8VKI - chains R and A of the 34 polymer chains in the assembly; structure by electron microscopy, 2.96 A resolution.

Chain R:
Name: 50S Ribosomal Protein L20
Source organism: Mycolicibacterium smegmatis MC2 155
UniProt: A0QYU6 (RL20_MYCS2); residue numbers follow UniProt; this construct covers 1-129
Sequence (129 residues; each row starts with the number of its first residue):
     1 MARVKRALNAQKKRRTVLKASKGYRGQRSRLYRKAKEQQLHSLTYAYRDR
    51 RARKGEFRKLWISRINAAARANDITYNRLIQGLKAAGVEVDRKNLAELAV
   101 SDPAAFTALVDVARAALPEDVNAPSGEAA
Unresolved in the structure: 1, 126-129

Chain A:
Molecule: 23S ribosomal RNA
Source organism: Mycolicibacterium smegmatis MC2 155
Sequence (3120 nucleotides; each row starts with the number of its first residue):
     1 UAAGUGUUUAAGGGCGCAUGGUGGAUGCCUUGGCACUGGGAGCCGAUGAA
    51 GGACGUAGGAGGCUGCGAUAAGCCUCGGGGAGCUGUCAACCGAGCGUUGA
   101 UCCGAGGAUGUCCGAAUGGGGAAACCCGGCACGAGUGAUGUCGUGUCACC
   151 AGGCGCUGAAUAUAUAGGCGUCUGGGGGGAACGCGGGGAAGUGAAACAUC
   201 UCAGUACCCGUAGGAAGAGAAAACAAAAUGUGAUUCCGUGAGUAGUGGCG
   251 AGCGAAAGCGGAGGAUGGCUAAACCGUAUGCAUGUGAUACCGGGUAGGGG
   301 UUGUGUGUGCGGGGUUGUGGGACCUAUCUUUCCGGCUCUACCUGGCUGGA
   351 GGGCAGUGAGAAAAUGUUGUGGUUAGCGGAAAUGGCUUGGGAUGGCCUGC
   401 CGUAGACGGUGAGAGCCCGGUACGUGAAAACCCGACGUCUGUCUUGAUGG
   451 UGUUCCCGAGUAGCAGCGGGCCCGUGGAAUCUGCUGUGAAUCUGCCGGGA
   501 CCACCCGGUAAGCCUGAAUACUUCCCAGUGACCGAUAGCGGAUUAGUACC
   551 GUGAGGGAAUGGUGAAAAGUACCCCGGGAGGGGAGUGAAAGAGUACCUGA
   601 AACCGUGCGCUUACAAUCCGUCAGAGCCCUCGACGUGUCGUGGGGUGAUG
   651 GCGUGCCUUUUGAAGAAUGAGCCUGCGAGUCAGGGACAUGUCGCGAGGUU
   701 AACCCGGGUGGGGUAGCCGCAGCGAAAGCGAGUCUGAAUAGGGCGUAUCC
   751 ACACAAGAGUGUGUGGUGUAGUGGUGUGUUCUGGACCCGAAGCGGAGUGA
   801 UCUACCCAUGGCCAGGGUGAAGCGCGGGUAAGACCGCGUGGAGGCCCGAA
   851 CCCACUUAGGUUGAAGACUGAGGGGAUGAGCUGUGGGUAGGGGUGAAAGG
   901 CCAAUCAAACUCCGUGAUAGCUGGUUCUCCCCGAAAUGCAUUUAGGUGCA
   951 GCGUCGCAUGUUUCUUGCCGGAGGUAGAGCUACUGGAUGGCCGAUGGGCC
  1001 CCACAGGGUUACUGACGUCAGCCAAACUCCGAAUGCCGGUAAGUCCAAGA
  1051 GUGCGGCAGUGAGACGGCGGGGGAUAAGCUCCGUGCGUCGAGAGGGAAAC
  1101 AGCCCAGAUCGCCGGCUAAGGCCCCUAAGCGUGUGCUAAGUGGAAAAGGA
  1151 UGUGCAGUCGCGAAGACAACCAGGAGGUUGGCUUAGAAGCAGCCACCCUU
  1201 GAAAGAGUGCGUAAUAGCUCACUGGUCAAGUGAUUGUGCGCCGAUAAUGU
  1251 AGCGGGGCUCAAGCACACCGCCGAAGCCGCGGCAGCCAACGUGUUGGCUG
  1301 GGUAGGGGAGCGUCCUGCAUCCGGUGAAGCCGCCGAGUGAUCGAGUGGUG
  1351 GAGGGUGUGGGAGUGAGAAUGCAGGCAUGAGUAGCGAUUAGGCAAGUGAG
  1401 AACCUUGCCCGCCGAAAGACCAAGGGUUCCUGGGCCAGGCCAGUCCGCCC
  1451 AGGGUGAGUCGGGACCUAAGGCGAGGCCGACAGGCGUAGUCGAUGGACAA
  1501 CGGGUUGAUAUUCCCGUACCCGUGUAUGUGCGUCCAUGAUGAAUCAGCGG
  1551 UACUAACCAUCCAAAACCACCGUGACCGCACCUUUCGGGGUGUGGCGUUG
  1601 GUGGGGCUGCAUGGGACCUUCGUUGGUAGUAGUCAAGCGAUGGGGUGACG
  1651 CAGGAAGGUAGCCGUACCGGUCAGUGGUAAUACCGGGGUAAGCCUGUAGG
  1701 GAGUCAGAUAGGUAAAUCCGUCUGGCAUAUAUCCUGAGAGGUGAUGCAUA
  1751 GCCGAGUGAGGCGAAUUCGGUGAUCCUAUGCUGCCGAGAAAAGCCUCUAG
  1801 CGAGGACAUACACGGCCCGUACCCCAAACCAACACAGGUGGUCAGGUAGA
  1851 GAAUACUAAGGCGUACGAGUGAACUAUGGUUAAGGAACUCGGCAAAAUGC
  1901 CCCCGUAACUUCGGGAGAAGGGGGACCCACAUGGCGUGUAAGCCUUUACG
  1951 GCCCAAGCGUGAGUGGGUGGCACAAACCAGUGAGAAGCGACUGUUUACUA
  2001 AAAACACAGGUCCGUGCGAAGUCGCAAGACGAUGUAUACGGACUGACGCC
  2051 UGCCCGGUGCUGGAAGGUUAAGAGGACCCGUUAACUCCCUUUGGGGGUGA
  2101 AGCGGAGAAUUUAAGCCCCAGUAAACGGCGGUGGUAACUAUAACCAUCCU
  2151 AAGGUAGCGAAAUUCCUUGUCGGGUAAGUUCCGACCUGCACGAAUGGCGU
  2201 AACGACUUCUCAACUGUCUCAACCAUAGACUCGGCGAAAUUGCACUACGA
  2251 GUAAAGAUGCUCGUUACGCGCGGCAGGACGAAAAGACCCCGGGACCUUCA
  2301 CUACAACUUGGUAUUGGUGCUCGAUACGGUUUGUGUAGGAUAGGUGGGAG
  2351 ACUGUGAAGCUCACACGCCAGUGUGGGUGGAGUCGUUGUUGAAAUACCAC
  2401 UCUGAUCGUAUUGGGCCUCUAACCUCGGACCGUAUAUCCGGUUCAGGGAC
  2451 AGUGCCUGGUGGGUAGUUUAACUGGGGCGGUUGCCUCCUAAAAUGUAACG
  2501 GAGGCGCCCAAAGGUUCCCUCAACCUGGACGGCAAUCAGGUGUUGAGUGU
  2551 AAGUGCACAAGGGAGCUUGACUGCGAGACGGACAUGUCGAGCAGGGACGA
  2601 AAGUCGGGACUAGUGAUCCGGCACCUCUGAGUGGAAGGGGUGUCGCUCAA
  2651 CGGAUAAAAGGUACCCCGGGGAUAACAGGCUGAUCUUCCCCAAGAGUCCA
  2701 UAUCGACGGGAUGGUUUGGCACCUCGAUGUCGGCUCGUCGCAUCCUGGGG
  2751 CUGGAGCAGGUCCCAAGGGUUGGGCUGUUCGCCCAUUAAAGCGGCACGCG
  2801 AGCUGGGUUUAGAACGUCGUGAGACAGUUCGGUCUCUAUCCGCCGCGCGC
  2851 GUCAGAAGCUUGAGGAAACCUGUCCCUAGUACGAGAGGACCGGGACGGAC
  2901 GAACCUCUGGUAUACCAGUUGUCCCACCAGGGGCACGGCUGGAUAGCCAC
  2951 GUUCGGACAGGAUAACCGCUGAAAGCAUCUAAGCGGGAAACCUCUUCCAA
  3001 GACCAGGCUUCUCACCCUCUAGGAGGGAUAAGGCCCCCCGCAGACCACGG
  3051 GAUUGAUAGACCAGACCUGGAAGCCUAGUAAUAGGUGCAGGGAACUGGCA
  3101 CUAACCGGCCGAAAACUUAC
Unresolved in the structure: 1, 1546-1619, 2064-2118, 2136-2144, 2152, 2164-2191

How chain R and chain A interact:
Pairs across the interface - 152 pairs, chain R then chain A:
  Ala-2(R) with C533(A), phosphate contact; G1361(A), base contact; G1363(A), hydrogen bond to the phosphate
  Arg-3(R) with C533(A), hydrogen bond to the phosphate; G534(A), salt bridge to the phosphate; A537(A), sugar contact; C676(A), sugar contact; G1363(A), sugar contact
  Val-4(R) with U1313(A), base contact; C1314(A), sugar contact; G1363(A), hydrogen bond to the sugar
  Lys-5(R) with U26(A), phosphate contact; G27(A), salt bridge to the phosphate; A535(A), salt bridge to the phosphate; C676(A), phosphate contact
  Arg-6(R) with C676(A), salt bridge to the phosphate; G677(A), salt bridge to the phosphate; G1365(A), sugar contact; A1366(A), salt bridge to the phosphate
  Ala-7(R) with U26(A), sugar contact; G675(A), phosphate contact
  Leu-8(R) with C1330(A), phosphate contact
  Asn-9(R) with G1312(A), hydrogen bond to the sugar; U1313(A), sugar contact; G1365(A), hydrogen bond to the sugar
  Ala-10(R) with A1366(A), phosphate contact
  Gln-11(R) with U674(A), hydrogen bond to the phosphate; G675(A), hydrogen bond to the phosphate
  Lys-12(R) with G1312(A), hydrogen bond to the sugar; C1342(A), phosphate contact
  Lys-13(R) with U1341(A), phosphate contact; A1366(A), salt bridge to the phosphate
  Arg-14(R) with U674(A), salt bridge to the phosphate; G675(A), salt bridge to the phosphate
  Arg-15(R) with C1330(A), salt bridge to the phosphate; C1331(A), salt bridge to the phosphate
  Thr-16(R) with U1341(A), base contact
  Lys-22(R) with G16(A), phosphate contact; C17(A), salt bridge to the phosphate
  Gly-23(R) with C15(A), phosphate contact; G16(A), hydrogen bond to the phosphate
  Tyr-24(R) with G620(A), phosphate contact; U621(A), hydrogen bond to the phosphate
  Arg-25(R) with G14(A), hydrogen bond to the sugar; C15(A), sugar contact; C619(A), sugar contact; G620(A), hydrogen bond to the phosphate; C2245(A), salt bridge to the phosphate
  Gly-26(R) with C15(A), hydrogen bond to the phosphate
  Gln-27(R) with C2243(A), hydrogen bond to the phosphate; A2244(A), hydrogen bond to the phosphate
  Arg-28(R) with C619(A), hydrogen bond to the base; C2243(A), hydrogen bond to the sugar
  Arg-30(R) with C15(A), salt bridge to the phosphate; C603(A), phosphate contact
  Leu-31(R) with C672(A), sugar contact
  Arg-33(R) with A670(A), hydrogen bond to the sugar; C672(A), salt bridge to the phosphate; C673(A), salt bridge to the phosphate; G1367(A), hydrogen bond to the sugar
  Lys-34(R) with C672(A), salt bridge to the phosphate; G2242(A), hydrogen bond to the sugar; C2243(A), phosphate contact
  Lys-36(R) with G1367(A), salt bridge to the phosphate
  Glu-37(R) with G655(A), hydrogen bond to the base; C656(A), sugar contact; G1367(A), hydrogen bond to the base
  Gln-38(R) with C619(A), hydrogen bond to the phosphate; G620(A), sugar contact
  His-41(R) with C619(A), phosphate contact; G655(A), salt bridge to the phosphate; C656(A), phosphate contact
  Ser-42(R) with G620(A), hydrogen bond to the sugar; U621(A), sugar contact
  Tyr-45(R) with C619(A), hydrogen bond to the phosphate; G620(A), base contact; U621(A), hydrogen bond to the sugar; G653(A), hydrogen bond to the sugar
  Ala-46(R) with U621(A), sugar contact
  Tyr-47(R) with A1108(A), hydrogen bond to the sugar; C1110(A), hydrogen bond to the phosphate; G1111(A), phosphate contact; A1275(A), base contact
  Arg-48(R) with C652(A), hydrogen bond to the base; G653(A), hydrogen bond to the sugar; A1275(A), base contact
  Asp-49(R) with U621(A), base contact; C622(A), sugar contact; G651(A), hydrogen bond to the base
  Arg-50(R) with G1111(A), salt bridge to the phosphate; C1112(A), phosphate contact
  Arg-51(R) with C1110(A), salt bridge to the phosphate; G1111(A), salt bridge to the phosphate; A1275(A), sugar contact
  Arg-53(R) with C622(A), hydrogen bond to the phosphate; C1112(A), salt bridge to the phosphate; C1113(A), salt bridge to the phosphate
  Lys-54(R) with C1112(A), salt bridge to the phosphate; C1113(A), salt bridge to the phosphate
  Glu-56(R) with G651(A), hydrogen bond to the sugar
  Phe-57(R) with A623(A), sugar contact; C1113(A), stacking on the base
  Arg-58(R) with G1115(A), salt bridge to the phosphate; C1116(A), salt bridge to the phosphate; C1272(A), salt bridge to the phosphate; G1273(A), salt bridge to the phosphate
  Lys-59(R) with A1127(A), sugar contact
  Trp-61(R) with C1113(A), sugar contact; G1114(A), sugar contact
  Ile-62(R) with A1127(A), sugar contact; A1128(A), sugar contact; C1272(A), phosphate contact; G1273(A), phosphate contact
  Ser-63(R) with A1127(A), sugar contact; A1128(A), phosphate contact
  Asn-66(R) with A1128(A), hydrogen bond to the phosphate; G1129(A), hydrogen bond to the phosphate
  Arg-70(R) with G1129(A), salt bridge to the phosphate; C1130(A), salt bridge to the phosphate
  Thr-75(R) with G1129(A), phosphate contact; C1130(A), phosphate contact
  Tyr-76(R) with A1128(A), sugar contact; G1129(A), phosphate contact; C1271(A), sugar contact; C1272(A), hydrogen bond to the phosphate
  Asn-77(R) with A1128(A), hydrogen bond to the phosphate; G1129(A), hydrogen bond to the phosphate; G1270(A), hydrogen bond to the base; C1271(A), sugar contact
  Arg-78(R) with G1129(A), base contact; C1269(A), hydrogen bond to the sugar; G1270(A), sugar contact
  Ile-80(R) with C1271(A), sugar contact
  Gln-81(R) with G1270(A), hydrogen bond to the phosphate
  Lys-84(R) with G1115(A), hydrogen bond to the phosphate; C1116(A), salt bridge to the phosphate
  Asp-91(R) with G1114(A), phosphate contact; G1115(A), phosphate contact
  Arg-92(R) with G1115(A), salt bridge to the phosphate; C1116(A), salt bridge to the phosphate; C1272(A), salt bridge to the phosphate
  Lys-93(R) with C1113(A), phosphate contact; G1114(A), salt bridge to the phosphate
  Val-121(R) with C1269(A), hydrogen bond to the sugar
  Asn-122(R) with G1131(A), base contact; U1132(A), hydrogen bond to the sugar; C1268(A), hydrogen bond to the sugar
  Ala-123(R) with C1268(A), sugar contact; C1269(A), sugar contact
  Pro-124(R) with C1268(A), sugar contact
  Ser-125(R) with C1268(A), phosphate contact; C1269(A), sugar contact
Interface residues without a listed pair, chain R (67 interface residues in all): Ser-29, Tyr-32, Gly-55
Interface residues without a listed pair, chain A (77 interface residues in all): G13, C532, A602, C618, U646, G671, C927, U1126, A1274, G1329, A1362, U1364

In short:
The interface between chain R and chain A involves 67 residues on one side and 77 on the other; the contacts
include 46 hydrogen bonds, 37 salt bridges and 1 aromatic stacking contact. Polar pairs include
Arg-28(R)/C619(A), Glu-37(R)/G655(A) and Glu-37(R)/G1367(A).
Here chain R is 50S Ribosomal Protein L20 and chain A is 23S ribosomal RNA, both from Mycolicibacterium
smegmatis MC2 155. Entry 8VKI (Structure of Mycobacterium smegmatis 50S ribosomal subunit bound to
HflX:50S-HflX-C) was determined by electron microscopy together with 8VIO, 8VK0, 8VK7, 8VKW, 8VPK, 8VR4, 8VR8
and 8VRL from the same study.
